Entry 1IGF (X-ray diffraction, 2.80 A resolution); this record covers chains L and H of the 4 polymer chains in the assembly.

== Chain L ==
Molecule: IGG1-kappa B13I2 fab (light chain)
From: Mus musculus
Notes: antibody fragment or engineered binder
Chain sequence (219 residues; each row starts with the number of its first residue; a row labelled like 27A-27E holds insertion residues (27A, then the next letters in order)):
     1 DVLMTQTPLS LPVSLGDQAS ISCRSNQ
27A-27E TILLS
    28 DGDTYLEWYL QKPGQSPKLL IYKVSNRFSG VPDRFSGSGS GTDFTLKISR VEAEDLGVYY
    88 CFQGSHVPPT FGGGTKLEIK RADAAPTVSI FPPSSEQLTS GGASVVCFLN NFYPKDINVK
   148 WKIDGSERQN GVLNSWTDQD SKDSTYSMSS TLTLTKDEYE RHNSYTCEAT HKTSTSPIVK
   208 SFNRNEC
Disulfides: Cys23-Cys88, Cys134-Cys194
Covalently attached groups: N-acetylglucosamine (NAG) linked to Asn26
Sequence notes: conflict Asn26 (Ser in PC4203), Thr27A (Ser28 in PC4203), Leu27C (Val30 in PC4203), Leu27D (His31 in PC4203), Ser27E (Thr32 in PC4203), Asp28 (Asn33 in PC4203), Asp30 (Asn35 in PC4203), Pro96 (Arg101 in PC4203)

== Chain H ==
Molecule: IGG1-kappa B13I2 fab (heavy chain)
From: Mus musculus
Notes: antibody fragment or engineered binder
Chain sequence (221 residues; row label = number of the first residue in the row; note: 15 numbers in that range are skipped by the numbering (no residue carries them; nothing is unmodelled there); a row labelled like 82A-82C holds insertion residues (82A, then the next letters in order)):
     1 EVQLVESGGD LVKPGGSLKL SCAASGFTFS RCAMSWVRQT PEKRLEWVAG IS
   52A S
    53 GGSYTFYPDT VKGRFIISRN NARNTLSLQM
82A-82C SSL
    83 RSEDTAIYYC TRYSSDPF
100B-100C YF
   101 DYWGQGTTLT VSSAKTTPPS VYPLAPGSAA
   133 QTNSMVTLGC LVKGYFPEPV TV
   156 TW
   162 NSGSLSSG
   171 VHTFPAVLQS
   183 DLYTLSSSVT VPSS
   198 PRP
   202 SETVT
   208 CNVAHPASST KVDKKI
   226 VPRDC
Unresolved in the structure: 228-230
Disulfides: Cys22-Cys92, Cys142-Cys208
Sequence notes: conflict Gln3 (Lys in S38864), Val5 (Leu in S38864), Phe27 (Leu in S38864), 29 further conflict positions vs the reference (S38864) not listed

== Chain L / chain H interface ==
Residue-residue contacts (75):
  Tyr32(L) with Asp98(H), hydrogen bond; Phe100(H); Tyr100B(H), hydrophobic
  Glu34(L) with Tyr100B(H)
  Tyr36(L) with Phe100C(H), hydrogen bond (side chain-backbone); Trp103(H)
  Gln38(L) with Gln39(H), hydrogen bond; Lys43(H), hydrogen bond; Tyr91(H), hydrogen bond
  Ser43(L) with Tyr91(H); Gly104(H), hydrogen bond (side chain-backbone)
  Pro44(L) with Trp103(H)
  Leu46(L) with Tyr100B(H), hydrophobic; Phe100C(H); Asp101(H)
  Tyr49(L) with Tyr100B(H)
  Lys50(L) with Asp98(H), salt bridge
  Phe55(L) with Asp101(H); Tyr102(H)
  Val85(L) with Lys43(H)
  Tyr87(L) with Gln39(H), hydrogen bond; Lys43(H), hydrogen bond (side chain-backbone); Leu45(H), hydrophobic
  Phe89(L) with Phe100(H); Tyr100B(H), hydrophobic; Phe100C(H), hydrophobic
  Gly91(L) with Phe100(H)
  Pro95(L) with Trp47(H), hydrophobic
  Pro96(L) with Trp47(H)
  Phe98(L) with Leu45(H); Phe100C(H), hydrophobic; Trp103(H), hydrophobic
  Ser116(L) with Thr139(H)
  Ile117(L) with Ser128(H), hydrogen bond (backbone-side chain)
  Phe118(L) with Leu124(H); Ala125(H); Pro126(H); Thr139(H)
  Pro119(L) with Gly127(H); Ser128(H)
  Ser121(L) with Tyr122(H); Pro123(H)
  Glu123(L) with Pro123(H); Lys221(H), salt bridge
  Gln124(L) with Tyr122(H); Lys145(H)
  Ser131(L) with Leu143(H); Lys145(H)
  Val133(L) with Leu124(H), hydrophobic
  Phe135(L) with Leu124(H), hydrophobic; Phe174(H), hydrophobic; Ser188(H); Ser189(H); Ser190(H)
  Asn137(L) with His172(H); Ser190(H), hydrogen bond
  Asn138(L) with His172(H), hydrogen bond
  Leu160(L) with Val177(H), hydrophobic; Gln179(H)
  Asn161(L) with Val177(H)
  Ser162(L) with Phe174(H); Pro175(H), hydrogen bond (side chain-backbone)
  Trp163(L) with Pro175(H)
  Thr164(L) with Phe174(H); Pro175(H)
  Ser174(L) with His172(H); Phe174(H)
  Met175(L) with Phe174(H)
  Ser176(L) with Phe174(H); Ser188(H), hydrogen bond
  Thr180(L) with Lys145(H)
  Lys207(L) with Ala130(H)
  Ser208(L) with Ser128(H); Ala129(H), hydrogen bond (backbone-backbone)
  Phe209(L) with Ser128(H)
Other interface residues (no listed pair), chain L (42 interface residues in all): Thr178
Other interface residues (no listed pair), chain H (39 interface residues in all): Val37, Pro60, Leu140, Gly141, Thr173

== Summary ==
42 residues of chain L and 39 residues of chain H are in contact, with 14 hydrogen bonds and 2 salt bridges.
Among the polar pairs are Lys50(L)-Asp98(H), Glu123(L)-Lys221(H) and Tyr32(L)-Asp98(H). Covalently linked
N-acetylglucosamine: at Asn26(L).
Here chain L is IGG1-kappa B13I2 fab (light chain) and chain H is IGG1-kappa B13I2 fab (heavy chain), both
from Mus musculus. Entry 1IGF (Crystal structures of an antibody to a peptide and its complex with peptide
antigen at 2.8 ...) was determined by X-ray diffraction (same publication as 2IGF).
